PDB entry 6G3Q | X-ray diffraction, 1.01 A resolution | chain A

# Chain A
Name: Carbonic anhydrase 2
Source organism: Homo sapiens
Notes: EC 4.2.1.1
UniProt: P00918 (CAH2_HUMAN); the author numbering skips numbers that UniProt does not, so the offset changes along the chain: 1-125 = UniProt 1-125; 127-261 = UniProt 126-260
Chain sequence (260 residues; row label = number of the first residue in the row; note: 1 number in that range is skipped by the numbering (no residue carries it; nothing is unmodelled there)):
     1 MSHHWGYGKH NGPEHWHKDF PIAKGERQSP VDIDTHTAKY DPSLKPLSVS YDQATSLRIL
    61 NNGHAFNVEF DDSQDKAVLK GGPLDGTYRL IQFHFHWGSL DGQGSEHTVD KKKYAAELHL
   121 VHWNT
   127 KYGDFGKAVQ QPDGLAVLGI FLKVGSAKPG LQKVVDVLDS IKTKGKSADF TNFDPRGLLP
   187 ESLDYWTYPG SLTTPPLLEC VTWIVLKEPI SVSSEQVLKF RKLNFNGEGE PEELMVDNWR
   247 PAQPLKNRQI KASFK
UniProt features mapped onto this chain:
  - active site: His64 (Proton donor/acceptor)
  - binding site (Zn(2+)): His94, His96, His119
  - binding site (substrate): Thr199, Thr200
  - site: Tyr7 (Fine-tunes the proton-transfer properties of H-64), Asn62 (Fine-tunes the proton-transfer properties of H-64), Asn67 (Fine-tunes the proton-transfer properties of H-64), Gln92 (Involved in the binding of some activators, including histamine and L-histidine)
  - modified residue: Ser2 (N-acetylserine), Ser166 (Phosphoserine), Ser173 (Phosphoserine)
Bound ions: Zn2+: His94, His96, His119 (together with famotidine)
Small-molecule neighbours: famotidine (FO9): Gln92, His94, His96, Glu106, His119, Val121, Phe131, Gly132, Val135, Val143, Ser197, Leu198, Thr199, Thr200, Pro202, Trp209
What the authors report for this chain:
  - binding site for famotidine: Phe131, Leu198, Thr199, Thr200, Pro201
  - specificity-determining residues: Phe131

# Summary
Chain A binds famotidine. The Zn2+ site is built by His94, His96 and His119. UniProt lists active-site residue
His64, 3 Zn2+-binding residues and substrate-binding residues Thr199 and Thr200. From the paper: a binding
site for famotidine at Phe131, Leu198 and Thr199 among others; the specificity determinant Phe131.
Chain A is Carbonic anhydrase 2 (Homo sapiens); the structure, Crystal structure of human carbonic anhydrase
II in complex with the inhibitor famotidine, was determined by X-ray diffraction (same publication as 6G3V).
